PDB entry 4WUZ | X-ray diffraction, 2.38 A resolution | chains B and D of the 5 polymer chains in the assembly

[Chain B]
Protein: Exonuclease
Source organism: Enterobacteria phage lambda
Notes: EC 3.1.11.3
UniProt: P03697 (EXO_LAMBD); numbering as in UniProt (aligned over 1-226)
Amino-acid sequence (229 residues; each row starts with the number of its first residue; numbers below 1 keep their minus sign (Gly-2 is residue -2)):
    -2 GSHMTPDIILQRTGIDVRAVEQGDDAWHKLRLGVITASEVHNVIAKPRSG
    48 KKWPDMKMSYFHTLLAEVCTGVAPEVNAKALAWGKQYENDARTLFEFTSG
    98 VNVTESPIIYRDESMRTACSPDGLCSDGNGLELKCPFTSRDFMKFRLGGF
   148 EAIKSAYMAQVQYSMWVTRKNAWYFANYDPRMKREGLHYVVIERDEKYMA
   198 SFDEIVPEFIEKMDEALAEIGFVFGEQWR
Unresolved in the structure: -2 to 0
Sequence notes: expression tag (-2 to 0)
Metal / ion sites: Ca2+: Asp119, Glu129, Leu130 (shared with 1 residue of chain E)

[Chain D]
Molecule: 14-nt DNA strand
Sequence (14 nucleotides; each row starts with the number of its first residue; numbers below 1 keep their minus sign (DT-1 is residue -1)):
    -1 TTTCGGTACAGTAG
Unresolved in the structure: -1 to 0

[How chain B and chain D interact]
Contacting residue pairs (11; chain B residue first):
  Pro51(B) - DG9(D)  phosphate contact
  Asp52(B) - DG9(D)  hydrogen bond to the phosphate
  Asp52(B) - DT10(D)  phosphate contact
  Met53(B) - DA8(D)  sugar contact
  Met53(B) - DG9(D)  hydrogen bond to the phosphate
  Met53(B) - DT10(D)  base contact
  Ser56(B) - DT10(D)  hydrogen bond to the phosphate
  Val73(B) - DG12(D)  base contact
  Asn74(B) - DG12(D)  phosphate contact
  Ala75(B) - DG12(D)  base contact
  Leu78(B) - DG12(D)  base contact
Interface residues without a listed pair, chain B (9 interface residues in all): Ala77

[Overview]
9 residues of chain B and 4 residues of chain D are in contact; the contacts include 3 hydrogen bonds. Polar
pairs include Asp52(B)-DG9(D), Met53(B)-DG9(D) and Ser56(B)-DT10(D). Asp119(B), Glu129(B) and Leu130(B) form
the Ca2+ site.
Chain B is Exonuclease (Enterobacteria phage lambda) and chain D is a 14-nt DNA strand; the structure, Crystal
structure of lambda exonuclease in complex with DNA and Ca2+, was determined by X-ray diffraction.
